Entry 4LEB (X-ray diffraction, 1.40 A resolution); this record covers chains A and B.

[Chain A]
Molecule: Agglutinin-like protein 3
Source organism: Candida albicans
Notes: fragment: sNT-Als3 (truncated N-terminal domain
UniProtKB: O74623 (ALS3_CANAX); residues 1-299 here correspond to UniProt positions 18-316 (UniProt number = residue number + 17)
Amino-acid sequence (300 residues; each row starts with the number of its first residue; numbering starts at 0):
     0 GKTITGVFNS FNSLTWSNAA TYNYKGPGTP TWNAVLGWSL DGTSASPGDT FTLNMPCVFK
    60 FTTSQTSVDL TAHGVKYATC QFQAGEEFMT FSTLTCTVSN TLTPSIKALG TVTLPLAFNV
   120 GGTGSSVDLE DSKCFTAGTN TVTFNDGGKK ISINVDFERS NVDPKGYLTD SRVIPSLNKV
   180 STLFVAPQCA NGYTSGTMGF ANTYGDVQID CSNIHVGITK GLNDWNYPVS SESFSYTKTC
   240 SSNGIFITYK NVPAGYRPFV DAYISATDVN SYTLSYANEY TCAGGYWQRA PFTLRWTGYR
Unresolved in the structure: 299
Construct notes: expression tag (0)
Disulfide bonds: C56-C133, C79-C95, C188-C281, C210-C239
What the authors report for this chain:
  - binding site for hepta-threonine (chain B): K59, S170
  - mutagenesis - S170Y: unchanged stability (proposed by the authors, not directly observed)

[Chain B]
Molecule: hepta-threonine
Amino-acid sequence (7 residues; row label = number of the first residue in the row):
     1 TTTTTTT

[How chain A and chain B interact]
Contacting residue pairs (21; chain A residue first):
  A19(A) - T5(B)
  Y21(A) - T5(B)
  Y21(A) - T6(B)  hydrogen bond (side chain-backbone)
  Y21(A) - T7(B)
  G27(A) - T7(B)
  K59(A) - T7(B)  hydrogen bond (side chain-backbone)
  S170(A) - T6(B)
  S170(A) - T7(B)  hydrogen bond (backbone-backbone)
  R171(A) - T7(B)
  V172(A) - T7(B)  hydrogen bond (backbone-backbone)
  Y271(A) - T6(B)
  R294(A) - T2(B)
  R294(A) - T3(B)
  R294(A) - T4(B)  hydrogen bond (backbone-backbone)
  W295(A) - T4(B)
  W295(A) - T6(B)
  T296(A) - T3(B)
  T296(A) - T4(B)  hydrogen bond (backbone-backbone)
  T296(A) - T5(B)
  T296(A) - T6(B)  hydrogen bond (backbone-backbone)
  G297(A) - T6(B)
Other interface residues (no listed pair), chain A (15 interface residues in all): T28, P29, D169

[In short]
The interface between chain A and chain B involves 15 residues on one side and 6 on the other, with 7 hydrogen
bonds. Polar pairs include Y21(A)-T6(B), K59(A)-T7(B) and S170(A)-T7(B). From the paper: a binding site for
hepta-threonine (chain B) at K59(A) and S170(A); S170Y of chain A leaves stability unchanged.
Here chain A is Agglutinin-like protein 3 (Candida albicans) and chain B is hepta-threonine. Entry 4LEB
(Structure of the Als3 adhesin from Candida albicans, residues 1-299 (mature sequence) in complex with
hepta-threonine) was determined by X-ray diffraction (same publication as 4LEE).
